PDB entry 8YS6 | electron microscopy, 3.03 A resolution | chains D and B of the 8 polymer chains in the assembly

# Chain D
Name: 2-oxoglutarate:acceptor oxidoreductase
Source organism: Helicobacter pylori
UniProtKB: A0A0B2EGL0 (A0A0B2EGL0_HELPX); residues 1-113 here = UniProt positions 1-113
Sequence (113 residues; row label = number of the first residue in the row):
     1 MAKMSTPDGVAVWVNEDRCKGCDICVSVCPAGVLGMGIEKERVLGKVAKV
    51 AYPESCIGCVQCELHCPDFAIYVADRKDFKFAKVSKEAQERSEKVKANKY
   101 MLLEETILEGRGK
Not modelled in the structure: 1-5, 112-113
Ion coordination: 4Fe-4S cluster Fe near C59 (its only coordinating residue here)
Residues lining bound ligands:
  - Napabucasin (A1D65): V43, L44, K46
  - 4Fe-4S cluster (SF4), molecule 1: R18, C19, K20, G21, C22, D23, C25, M36, A48, H65, C66, P67, D68, A70
  - 4Fe-4S cluster (SF4), molecule 2: V28, C29, P30, A31, V33, L34, C56, I57, C59, Q61, C62, V73

# Chain B
Name: 2-oxoglutarate:acceptor oxidoreductase
Source organism: Helicobacter pylori
UniProtKB: A0A0B2EEZ8 (A0A0B2EEZ8_HELPX); residue numbers follow UniProt; this construct covers 1-186
Sequence (186 residues; each row starts with the number of its first residue):
     1 MEAQLRFTGVGGQGVLLAGEILAEAKIVSGGYGTKTSTYTSQVRGGPTKV
    51 DILLDKDEIIFPYAKEGEIDFMLSVAQISYNQFKSDIKQGGIVVIDPNLV
   101 TPTKEDEEKYQIYKIPIISIAKDEVGNIITQSVVALAITVELTKCVEENI
   151 VLDTMLKKVPAKVADTNKKAFEIGKKHALEALKVRA
Not modelled in the structure: 185-186
Residues lining bound ligands: Napabucasin (A1D65): G12, R44, K122

# Chain D / chain B interface
Contacting residue pairs (6; chain D residue first):
  K40(D) with N98(B); L99(B); K122(B)
  E41(D) with N98(B); L99(B)
  R42(D) with L99(B)
Interface residues without a listed pair, chain D (4 interface residues in all): V43
Interface residues without a listed pair, chain B (6 interface residues in all): Q13, S119, D123

# In short
4 residues of chain D and 6 residues of chain B are in contact. Napabucasin is bound between chain D and chain
B. Ligands of chain D: 4Fe-4S cluster.
Here chain D is 2-oxoglutarate:acceptor oxidoreductase and chain B is 2-oxoglutarate:acceptor oxidoreductase,
both from Helicobacter pylori. Entry 8YS6 (Helicobacter pylori OorDABC in complex with Napabucasin) was
determined by electron microscopy (same publication as 8YS5).
